4AEP - chain A; structure by X-ray diffraction, 1.80 A resolution.

[Chain A]
Molecule: RNA-directed RNA polymerase
Organism: Hepatitis C virus
Notes: EC 2.7.7.48; fragment: catalytic domain, residues 2442-3013
Reference sequence: Q99IB8 (POLG_HCVJF); residues 0-571 here correspond to UniProt positions 2442-3013 (UniProt number = residue number + 2442)
Chain sequence (579 residues; row label = number of the first residue in the row; numbers below 1 keep their minus sign (Met-1 is residue -1)):
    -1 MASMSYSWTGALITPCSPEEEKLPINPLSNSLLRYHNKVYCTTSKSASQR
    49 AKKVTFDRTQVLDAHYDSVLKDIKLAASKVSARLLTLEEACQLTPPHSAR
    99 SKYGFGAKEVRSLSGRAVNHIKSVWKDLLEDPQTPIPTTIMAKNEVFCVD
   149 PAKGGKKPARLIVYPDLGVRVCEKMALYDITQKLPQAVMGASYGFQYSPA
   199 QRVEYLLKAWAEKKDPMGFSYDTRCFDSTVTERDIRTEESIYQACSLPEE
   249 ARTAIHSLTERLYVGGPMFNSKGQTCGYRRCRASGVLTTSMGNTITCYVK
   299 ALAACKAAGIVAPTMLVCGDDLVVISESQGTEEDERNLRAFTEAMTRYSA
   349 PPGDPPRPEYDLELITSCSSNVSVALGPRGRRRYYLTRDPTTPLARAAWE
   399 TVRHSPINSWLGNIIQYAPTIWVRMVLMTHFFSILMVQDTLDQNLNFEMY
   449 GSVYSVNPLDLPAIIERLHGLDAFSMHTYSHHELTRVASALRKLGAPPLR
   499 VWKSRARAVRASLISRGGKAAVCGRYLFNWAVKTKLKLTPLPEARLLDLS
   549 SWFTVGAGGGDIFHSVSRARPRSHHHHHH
Not modelled in the structure: -1 to 0, 564-577
Construct notes: expression tag (-1, 572-577)
UniProt features mapped onto this chain:
  - binding site (Mg(2+)): Asp220, Asp318, Asp319

[Summary]
UniProt lists 3 Mg2+-binding residues.
Chain A is RNA-directed RNA polymerase (Hepatitis C virus); the structure, Hcv-JFH1 NS5B polymerase structure
at 1.8 angstrom, was determined by X-ray diffraction, deposited together with 4ADP and 4AEX.
